Entry 2VGI (X-ray diffraction, 2.87 A resolution); this record covers chains A and B of the 4 polymer chains in the assembly.

[Chain A (and B)]
Molecule: Pyruvate kinase isozymes R/L
Source organism: Homo sapiens
Notes: EC 2.7.1.40; chain B of this document is another copy of the same molecule, construct and numbering; everything in this record applies to it too
UniProt: P30613 (KPYR_HUMAN); residue numbers follow UniProt; this construct covers 47-574
Amino-acid sequence (528 residues; row label = number of the first residue in the row):
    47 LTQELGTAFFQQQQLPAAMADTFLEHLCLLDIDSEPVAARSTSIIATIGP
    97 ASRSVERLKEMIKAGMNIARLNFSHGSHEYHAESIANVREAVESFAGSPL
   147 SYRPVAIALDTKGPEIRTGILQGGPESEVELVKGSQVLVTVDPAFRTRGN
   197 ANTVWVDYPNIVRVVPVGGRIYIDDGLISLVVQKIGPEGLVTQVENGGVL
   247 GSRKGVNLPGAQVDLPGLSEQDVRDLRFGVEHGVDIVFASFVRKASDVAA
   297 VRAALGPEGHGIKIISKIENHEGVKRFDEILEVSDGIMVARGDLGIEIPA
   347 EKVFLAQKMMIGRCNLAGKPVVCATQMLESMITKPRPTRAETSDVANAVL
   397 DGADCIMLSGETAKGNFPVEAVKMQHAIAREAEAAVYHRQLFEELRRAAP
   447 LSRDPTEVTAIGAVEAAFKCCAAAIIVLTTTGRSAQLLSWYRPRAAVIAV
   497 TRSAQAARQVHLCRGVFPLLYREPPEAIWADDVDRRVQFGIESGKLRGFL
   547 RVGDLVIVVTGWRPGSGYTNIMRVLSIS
Not modelled in the structure: 47-56, 574 (chain B: 47-56, 167-182, 187-196, 201-202, 209-216, 229-236, 239, 246-249, 256-260, 574)
Construct notes: engineered mutation W486 (Arg in P30613)
Swiss-Prot annotation at these positions:
  - binding site (substrate): R116, K313, G338, D339, T371
  - binding site (ATP): N118 to H121, R163, K250
  - binding site (K(+)): N118, S120, D156, T157
  - binding site (Mn(2+)): E315, D339
  - binding site (beta-D-fructose 1,6-bisphosphate): T475 to S480, W525, R532, R559 to Y564
  - site: K313 (Transition state stabilizer)
  - modified residue: S292 (Phosphoserine)
  - natural variant: T48 to T53 (deletion: In CNSHA2), L73 (L73P: In CNSHA2), S80 (S80P: In CNSHA2), R86 (R86P: In CNSHA2), I90 (I90N: In CNSHA2), G95 (G95R: In CNSHA2), M107 (M107T: In CNSHA2), G111 (G111R: In CNSHA2), A115 (A115P: In CNSHA2), S120 (S120F: In CNSHA2), S130 (S130Y: In CNSHA2), I131 (deletion: In CNSHA2), 77 further natural variant entries in UniProt
Ion coordination: K+: N118, S120, D156, T157, S286 (together with 2-phosphoglycolic acid); Mn2+: D339 (together with 2-phosphoglycolic acid)
Residues lining bound ligands:
  - 1,6-di-O-phosphono-beta-D-fructofuranose (FBP): L474, T475, T476, T477, G478, R479, S480, R498, W525, R532, T556, G557, W558, R559, P560, G561, S562, G563, Y564, T565
  - 2-phosphoglycolic acid (PGA): R116, N118, D156, K313, E315, A336, R337, G338, D339, T371
Reported in the primary citation:
  - contacts within the chain: L362-W486 (hydrogen bond)
  - disease-associated variants - R486W: increased stability
  - disease-associated variants - G332S (9-fold), G364D (3-fold), R486W: decreased catalytic activity
  - disease-associated variants - G332S, G364D, R504L, R532W: decreased stability
  - disease-associated variants - D390N: abolished catalytic activity
  - disease-associated variants - D390N: unchanged stability
  - disease-associated variants - R532W: abolished binding to 1,6-di-O-phosphono-beta-D-fructofuranose
  - mutagenesis - G332S (9-fold), G364D (3-fold): decreased catalytic activity
  - mutagenesis - G332S, G364D, R504L, R532W: decreased stability
  - disease-associated variants - G332S, G364D, D390N, R504L, R532W (citing earlier work)
  - mutagenesis - D390N: abolished catalytic activity
  - mutagenesis - D390N: unchanged stability
  - mutagenesis - R532W: abolished binding to 1,6-di-O-phosphono-beta-D-fructofuranose

[Interface between chain A and chain B]
Pairs across the interface (48; chain A residue first):
  D67(A) - R443(B)  hydrogen bond (backbone-side chain)
  R435(A) - R443(B)
  E439(A) - E439(B)
  E439(A) - R442(B)  salt bridge
  E439(A) - R443(B)  salt bridge
  R442(A) - E439(B)  salt bridge
  R442(A) - R442(B)
  R442(A) - E461(B)  salt bridge
  R443(A) - D67(B)  hydrogen bond (side chain-backbone)
  R443(A) - R435(B)
  R443(A) - E439(B)  salt bridge
  A445(A) - K465(B)
  P446(A) - K465(B)  hydrogen bond (backbone-side chain)
  L447(A) - K465(B)
  L447(A) - C467(B)  hydrophobic
  S448(A) - K465(B)  hydrogen bond (backbone-backbone)
  S448(A) - C466(B)
  R449(A) - C466(B)  hydrogen bond (side chain-backbone)
  R449(A) - D550(B)
  R449(A) - L551(B)
  V454(A) - A462(B)
  V454(A) - C466(B)  hydrophobic
  V454(A) - V570(B)  hydrophobic
  I457(A) - E461(B)
  I457(A) - K465(B)
  E461(A) - R442(B)  salt bridge
  E461(A) - I457(B)
  E461(A) - E461(B)
  A462(A) - V454(B)
  K465(A) - A445(B)
  K465(A) - P446(B)  hydrogen bond (side chain-backbone)
  K465(A) - L447(B)
  K465(A) - S448(B)  hydrogen bond (backbone-backbone)
  K465(A) - Y487(B)
  C466(A) - S448(B)
  C466(A) - R449(B)  hydrogen bond (backbone-side chain)
  C467(A) - L447(B)  hydrophobic
  Y487(A) - K465(B)  hydrogen bond
  L551(A) - R449(B)
  N566(A) - R569(B)
  N566(A) - V570(B)  hydrogen bond (side chain-backbone)
  I567(A) - M568(B)
  I567(A) - R569(B)
  M568(A) - I567(B)
  M568(A) - M568(B)  hydrogen bond (backbone-backbone)
  R569(A) - N566(B)
  R569(A) - I567(B)
  V570(A) - N566(B)  hydrogen bond (backbone-side chain)
Other interface residues (no listed pair), chain A (32 interface residues in all): F438, P451, E453, G458, F464, G549, D550, L571
Other interface residues (no listed pair), chain B (30 interface residues in all): E453, G458, F464, G549, L571

[In short]
The interface between chain A and chain B involves 32 residues on one side and 30 on the other, with 12
hydrogen bonds and 6 salt bridges. Polar contacts include E439(A)-R442(B), E439(A)-R443(B) and
R442(A)-E461(B). From the paper: G332S, G364D and R504L of chain A, among others, reduce stability; contacts
within the chain involving L362(A) and W486(A); 6 substitutions were tested in all.
Both chains are Pyruvate kinase isozymes R/L (Homo sapiens). Entry 2VGI (Human erythrocyte pyruvate kinase:
R486W mutant) was determined by X-ray diffraction together with 2VGB, 2VGF and 2VGG from the same study.
